9MX8 - chains A and F of the 5 polymer chains in the assembly; structure by X-ray diffraction, 3.15 A resolution.

Chain A:
Molecule: Friend leukemia integration 1 transcription factor
From: Homo sapiens
Notes: fragment: DNA-binding domain (residues 259-375)
UniProtKB: Q01543 (FLI1_HUMAN); numbering as in UniProt (aligned over 259-375)
Amino-acid sequence (121 residues; numbered 255 to 375; the number before each row is that of its first residue):
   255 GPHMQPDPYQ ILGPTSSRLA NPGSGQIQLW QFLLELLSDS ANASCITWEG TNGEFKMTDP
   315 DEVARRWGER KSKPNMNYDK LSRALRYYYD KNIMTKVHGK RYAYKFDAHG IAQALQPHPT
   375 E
Disordered / not traced: 255-261, 275-280, 374-375
Differences from the reference sequence: expression tag (255-258); engineered mutation Ala-362 (Phe in Q01543)
UniProt features mapped onto this chain:
  - DNA-binding region: Ile-281 to Asp-361 (ETS)
  - natural variant: Arg-324 (R324W: In BDPLT21), Arg-337 (R337Q: In BDPLT21; R337W: In BDPLT21), Tyr-343 (Y343C: In BDPLT21), Lys-345 (K345E: In BDPLT21)

Chain F:
Molecule: 19-nt DNA strand
Sequence (19 nucleotides; row label = number of the first residue in the row):
     1 CACTTCCTTC CTTCCGGTC

Interface between chain A and chain F:
Residue-residue contacts (20; chain A residue first):
  Gln-282(A) / DA2(F)  sugar contact
  Gln-282(A) / DC3(F)  phosphate contact
  Leu-283(A) / DC3(F)  hydrogen bond to the phosphate
  Trp-321(A) / DC3(F)  phosphate contact
  Trp-321(A) / DT4(F)  hydrogen bond to the phosphate
  Lys-325(A) / DC3(F)  phosphate contact
  Lys-325(A) / DT4(F)  salt bridge to the phosphate
  Lys-327(A) / DT4(F)  phosphate contact
  Asn-329(A) / DT5(F)  phosphate contact
  Met-330(A) / DT4(F)  phosphate contact
  Met-330(A) / DT5(F)  phosphate contact
  Asp-333(A) / DC7(F)  hydrogen bond to the base
  Lys-334(A) / DT5(F)  salt bridge to the phosphate
  Lys-334(A) / DC6(F)  salt bridge to the phosphate
  Arg-337(A) / DT5(F)  base contact
  Arg-337(A) / DC6(F)  base contact
  Ala-338(A) / DC3(F)  sugar contact
  Tyr-341(A) / DT4(F)  base contact
  Tyr-342(A) / DC3(F)  hydrogen bond to the phosphate
  Lys-345(A) / DA2(F)  salt bridge to the phosphate
Other interface residues (no listed pair), chain A (17 interface residues in all): Ile-281, Trp-284, Pro-328

In short:
Chain A and chain F form an interface of 17 and 6 residues respectively, with 4 hydrogen bonds and 4 salt
bridges. Polar pairs include Asp-333(A)/DC7(F), Leu-283(A)/DC3(F) and Trp-321(A)/DT4(F). From UniProt: a
DNA-binding region on chain A.
Here chain A is Friend leukemia integration 1 transcription factor (Homo sapiens) and chain F is a 19-nt DNA
strand. Entry 9MX8 (Crystal structure of the DNA binding domain of FLI1 in complex with a DNA containing three
...) was determined by X-ray diffraction (same publication as 9CP6, 9MWY, 9MX9 and 9MXA).
